8VHS - chains C and D of the 4 polymer chains in the assembly; structure by X-ray diffraction, 1.36 A resolution.

== Chain C (and D) ==
Protein: Cu-4SCC
Notes: chain D of this document is another copy of the same molecule, construct and numbering; everything in this record applies to it too
Amino-acid sequence (39 residues; numbered 0 to 38; the number before each row is that of its first residue; numbering starts at 0):
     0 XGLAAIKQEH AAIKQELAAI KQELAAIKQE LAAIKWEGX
Disordered / not traced: 0 (chain D: 36-38)
Modified / non-standard residues: ACE (acetyl group) at position 0; NH2 (amino group) at position 38
Bound ions: Cu ion: H9 (shared with 1 residue of chain A; 1 residue of chain B; H9(D) of chain D)
From the paper describing this entry:
  - mutagenesis - K6E/E8K: increased catalytic activity on benzyl alcohol peroxidation

== How chain C and chain D interact ==
Residue-residue contacts (35; chain C residue first):
  L2(C) - G1(D)
  I5(C) - I5(D)  hydrophobic
  K6(C) - A4(D)
  K6(C) - E8(D)
  H9(C) - I5(D)
  H9(C) - E8(D)  salt bridge
  H9(C) - H9(D)  hydrogen bond
  I12(C) - I12(D)  hydrophobic
  K13(C) - I12(D)
  L16(C) - I12(D)  hydrophobic
  L16(C) - E15(D)
  L16(C) - L16(D)  hydrophobic
  L16(C) - I19(D)  hydrophobic
  A17(C) - E15(D)
  K20(C) - E15(D)  salt bridge
  K20(C) - A18(D)
  K20(C) - I19(D)
  K20(C) - E22(D)
  L23(C) - I19(D)  hydrophobic
  L23(C) - E22(D)
  L23(C) - I26(D)
  A24(C) - E22(D)
  I26(C) - I26(D)  hydrophobic
  K27(C) - E22(D)  salt bridge
  K27(C) - A25(D)
  K27(C) - I26(D)
  K27(C) - E29(D)
  L30(C) - I26(D)  hydrophobic
  L30(C) - E29(D)
  L30(C) - I33(D)
  A31(C) - E29(D)
  I33(C) - I33(D)  hydrophobic
  K34(C) - E29(D)  salt bridge
  K34(C) - A32(D)
  K34(C) - I33(D)
Interface residues without a listed pair, chain C (18 interface residues in all): I19
Interface residues without a listed pair, chain D (18 interface residues in all): A11, L23

== Overview ==
Chain C and chain D each contribute 18 residues to their interface, with 1 hydrogen bond and 4 salt bridges.
Polar contacts include H9(C)-E8(D), K20(C)-E15(D) and K27(C)-E22(D). From the paper: K6E/E8K of chain C
increase catalytic activity on benzyl alcohol peroxidation.
Chain C and chain D are both Cu-4SCC; the structure, X-ray Structure of a De Novo Designed Self Assembled
Peptide Tetramer Featuring a Cu(His)4(H2O) Coordination Motif, was determined by X-ray diffraction, deposited
together with 9BQR.
